3VST - chains B and C of the 4 polymer chains in the assembly; structure by X-ray diffraction, 1.75 A resolution.

== Chain B (and C) ==
Name: Xylosidase
Notes: EC 3.2.1.37; chain C of this document is another copy of the same molecule, construct and numbering; everything in this record applies to it too
UniProtKB: A2ICH1 (A2ICH1_THESJ); residues 1-638 here = UniProt positions 1-638
Chain sequence (638 residues; numbered 1 to 638; the number before each row is that of its first residue):
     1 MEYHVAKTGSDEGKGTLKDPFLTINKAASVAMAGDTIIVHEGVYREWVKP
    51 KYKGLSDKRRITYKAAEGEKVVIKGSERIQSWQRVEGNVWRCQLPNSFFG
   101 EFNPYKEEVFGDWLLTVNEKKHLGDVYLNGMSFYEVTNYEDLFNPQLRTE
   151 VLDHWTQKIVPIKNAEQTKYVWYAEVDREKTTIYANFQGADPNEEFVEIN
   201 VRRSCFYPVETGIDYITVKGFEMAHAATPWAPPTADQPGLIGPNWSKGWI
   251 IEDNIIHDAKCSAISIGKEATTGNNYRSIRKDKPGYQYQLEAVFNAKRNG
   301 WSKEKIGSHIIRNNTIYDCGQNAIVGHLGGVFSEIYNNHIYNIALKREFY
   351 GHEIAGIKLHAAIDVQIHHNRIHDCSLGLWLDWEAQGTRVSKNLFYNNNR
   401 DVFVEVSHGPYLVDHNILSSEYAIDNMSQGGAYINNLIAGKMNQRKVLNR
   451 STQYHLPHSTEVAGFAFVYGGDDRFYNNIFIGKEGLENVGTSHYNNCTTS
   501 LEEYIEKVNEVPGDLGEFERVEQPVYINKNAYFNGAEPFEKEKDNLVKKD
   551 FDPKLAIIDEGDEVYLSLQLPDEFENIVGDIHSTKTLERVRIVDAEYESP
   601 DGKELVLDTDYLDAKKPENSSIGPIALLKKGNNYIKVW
Reported in the primary citation:
  - self-association interface (contacts with another copy of this molecule): Thr584 to Glu596
  - mutagenesis - W113A, E353A, K358A, W380A, D382A, W383A, E405A: abolished catalytic activity
  - mutagenesis - W113Y, H352A, H360A, R450A: decreased catalytic activity
  - mutagenesis - W113F: unchanged catalytic activity

== How chain B and chain C interact ==
Residue-residue contacts - 94 pairs, chain B then chain C:
  Trp113(B) - Asp514(C)
  Val117(B) - Pro512(C)  hydrophobic
  Arg277(B) - Asn509(C)  hydrogen bond
  Arg277(B) - Gly513(C)  hydrogen bond (side chain-backbone)
  Arg277(B) - Asp514(C)  salt bridge
  Arg277(B) - Phe518(C)
  Arg280(B) - Asp594(C)  salt bridge
  Lys281(B) - Ile505(C)
  Lys281(B) - Asn509(C)  hydrogen bond (backbone-side chain)
  Lys281(B) - Phe518(C)
  Asp282(B) - Tyr504(C)
  Asp282(B) - Ile505(C)
  Asp282(B) - Phe518(C)
  Asp282(B) - Arg589(C)  salt bridge
  Asp282(B) - Arg591(C)  hydrogen bond (backbone-side chain)
  Lys283(B) - Phe518(C)
  Lys283(B) - Arg591(C)
  Lys283(B) - Ile592(C)  hydrogen bond (side chain-backbone)
  Pro284(B) - Asp514(C)
  Pro284(B) - Leu515(C)  hydrophobic
  Pro284(B) - Phe518(C)  hydrophobic
  Gly285(B) - Asp514(C)  hydrogen bond (backbone-side chain)
  Tyr286(B) - Phe465(C)
  Tyr286(B) - Asp514(C)  hydrogen bond (backbone-side chain)
  Gln287(B) - Tyr454(C)  hydrogen bond
  Gln287(B) - Phe465(C)  hydrogen bond (side chain-backbone)
  Gln287(B) - Ala466(C)
  Leu290(B) - Gly464(C)
  Leu290(B) - Phe465(C)
  Glu291(B) - Tyr454(C)  hydrogen bond
  Glu291(B) - Ala463(C)
  Glu291(B) - Ile592(C)
  Phe294(B) - Phe294(C)  hydrophobic
  Phe294(B) - Val462(C)
  Phe294(B) - Ala463(C)
  Phe294(B) - Gly464(C)
  Phe294(B) - Phe465(C)  hydrophobic
  Arg298(B) - Leu456(C)
  Arg298(B) - Glu461(C)  salt bridge
  Arg298(B) - Val462(C)  hydrogen bond (side chain-backbone)
  Asn449(B) - Phe467(C)
  Asn449(B) - Leu515(C)
  Asn449(B) - Glu519(C)  hydrogen bond
  Arg450(B) - Phe467(C)
  Arg450(B) - Leu515(C)
  Ser451(B) - Phe465(C)
  Gln453(B) - Phe465(C)
  Tyr454(B) - Gln287(C)  hydrogen bond
  Tyr454(B) - Glu291(C)  hydrogen bond
  Leu456(B) - Arg298(C)
  Glu461(B) - Arg298(C)  salt bridge
  Val462(B) - Phe294(C)
  Val462(B) - Arg298(C)  hydrogen bond (backbone-side chain)
  Ala463(B) - Glu291(C)
  Ala463(B) - Phe294(C)
  Gly464(B) - Leu290(C)
  Gly464(B) - Phe294(C)
  Phe465(B) - Tyr286(C)
  Phe465(B) - Gln287(C)  hydrogen bond (backbone-side chain)
  Phe465(B) - Leu290(C)
  Phe465(B) - Phe294(C)  hydrophobic
  Phe465(B) - Ser451(C)
  Phe465(B) - Gln453(C)
  Phe465(B) - Phe465(C)  hydrophobic
  Ala466(B) - Gln287(C)
  Phe467(B) - Asn449(C)
  Phe467(B) - Phe467(C)  hydrophobic
  Tyr504(B) - Asp282(C)
  Ile505(B) - Lys281(C)
  Ile505(B) - Asp282(C)
  Asn509(B) - Arg277(C)  hydrogen bond
  Asn509(B) - Lys281(C)  hydrogen bond (side chain-backbone)
  Pro512(B) - Val117(C)  hydrophobic
  Gly513(B) - Arg277(C)  hydrogen bond (backbone-side chain)
  Asp514(B) - Trp113(C)
  Asp514(B) - Arg277(C)  salt bridge
  Asp514(B) - Pro284(C)
  Asp514(B) - Gly285(C)  hydrogen bond (side chain-backbone)
  Asp514(B) - Tyr286(C)  hydrogen bond (side chain-backbone)
  Leu515(B) - Pro284(C)
  Leu515(B) - Asn449(C)
  Leu515(B) - Arg450(C)
  Phe518(B) - Arg277(C)
  Phe518(B) - Lys281(C)
  Phe518(B) - Asp282(C)
  Phe518(B) - Lys283(C)
  Phe518(B) - Pro284(C)  hydrophobic
  Glu519(B) - Asn449(C)  hydrogen bond
  Arg589(B) - Asp282(C)  salt bridge
  Arg591(B) - Asp282(C)  hydrogen bond (side chain-backbone)
  Arg591(B) - Lys283(C)
  Ile592(B) - Lys283(C)  hydrogen bond (backbone-side chain)
  Ile592(B) - Glu291(C)
  Asp594(B) - Arg280(C)  salt bridge
Other interface residues (no listed pair), chain B (43 interface residues in all): Leu448, Thr452
Other interface residues (no listed pair), chain C (43 interface residues in all): Leu448, Thr452

== In short ==
The chain B/chain C interface involves 43 residues from each chain, with 24 hydrogen bonds and 8 salt bridges.
Among the polar pairs are Arg277(B)-Asp514(C), Arg280(B)-Asp594(C) and Asp282(B)-Arg589(C). From the paper:
W113A, E353A and K358A of chain B, among others, abolish catalytic activity; a self-association interface
involving Thr584(B); 12 substitutions were tested in all.
Both chains are Xylosidase. Entry 3VST (The complex structure of XylC with Tris) was determined by X-ray
diffraction, deposited together with 3VSU and 3VSV.
